3G65 - chains B and C of the 3 polymer chains in the assembly; structure by X-ray diffraction, 2.90 A resolution.

Chain B:
Name: Cell cycle checkpoint protein RAD1
Source organism: Homo sapiens
Notes: EC 3.1.11.2
UniProt: O60671 (RAD1_HUMAN); numbering as in UniProt (aligned over 1-282)
Sequence (282 residues; numbered 1 to 282; the number before each row is that of its first residue):
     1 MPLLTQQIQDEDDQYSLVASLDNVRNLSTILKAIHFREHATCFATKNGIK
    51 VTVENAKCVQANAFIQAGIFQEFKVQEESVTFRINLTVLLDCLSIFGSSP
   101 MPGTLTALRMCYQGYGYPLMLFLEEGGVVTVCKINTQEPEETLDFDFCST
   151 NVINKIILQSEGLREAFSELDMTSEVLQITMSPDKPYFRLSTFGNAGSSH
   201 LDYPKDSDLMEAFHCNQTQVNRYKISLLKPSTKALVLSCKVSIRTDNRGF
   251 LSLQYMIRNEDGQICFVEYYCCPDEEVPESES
Disordered / not traced: 1-14, 276-282

Chain C:
Name: Checkpoint protein HUS1
Source organism: Homo sapiens
UniProt: O60921 (HUS1_HUMAN); residue numbers follow UniProt; this construct covers 1-280
Sequence (280 residues; numbered 1 to 280; the number before each row is that of its first residue):
     1 MKFRAKIVDGACLNHFTRISNMIAKLAKTCTLRISPDKLNFILCDKLANG
    51 GVSMWCELEQENFFNEFQMEGVSAENNEIYLELTSENLSRALKTAQNARA
   101 LKIKLTNKHFPCLTVSVELLSMSSSSRIVTHDIPIKVIPRKLWKDLQEPV
   151 VPDPDVSIYLPVLKTMKSVVEKMKNISNHLVIEANLDGELNLKIETELVC
   201 VTTHFKDLGNPPLASESTHEDRNVEHMAEVHIDIRKLLQFLAGQQVNPTK
   251 ALCNIVNNKMVHFDLLHEDVSLQYFIPALS
Disordered / not traced: 46-49, 72-74, 213-226, 280

How chain B and chain C interact:
Contacting residue pairs - 28 pairs, chain B then chain C:
  Val88(B) - Val199(C)  hydrophobic
  Asp91(B) - Lys172(C)
  Asp91(B) - Asn175(C)
  Ser94(B) - Lys172(C)
  Ile95(B) - Ser168(C)
  Ile95(B) - Val169(C)  hydrogen bond (backbone-backbone)
  Ile95(B) - Lys172(C)
  Ile95(B) - Val201(C)  hydrophobic
  Phe96(B) - Ser168(C)
  Gly97(B) - Ser168(C)
  Val128(B) - Thr203(C)
  Val128(B) - His204(C)
  Val128(B) - Phe205(C)  hydrophobic
  Val129(B) - Thr203(C)
  Val129(B) - His204(C)  hydrogen bond (backbone-backbone)
  Thr130(B) - Val201(C)
  Thr130(B) - Thr202(C)  hydrogen bond (side chain-backbone)
  Thr130(B) - Thr203(C)
  Val131(B) - Cys200(C)
  Val131(B) - Val201(C)
  Val131(B) - Thr202(C)  hydrogen bond (backbone-backbone)
  Cys132(B) - Cys200(C)
  Cys132(B) - Val201(C)  hydrophobic
  Lys133(B) - Leu198(C)
  Lys133(B) - Val199(C)
  Lys133(B) - Cys200(C)  hydrogen bond (backbone-backbone)
  Ile134(B) - Leu198(C)
  Asn135(B) - Leu198(C)  hydrogen bond (backbone-backbone)
Also at the interface, not in a pair above, chain B (18 interface residues in all): Cys92, Ser98, Gly127, Gln137
Also at the interface, not in a pair above, chain C (16 interface residues in all): Thr165, Met173, Ile176, Glu197

Overview:
18 residues of chain B and 16 residues of chain C are in contact, with 6 hydrogen bonds. Polar pairs include
Thr130(B)-Thr202(C), Ile95(B)-Val169(C) and Val129(B)-His204(C).
Chain B is Cell cycle checkpoint protein RAD1 and chain C is Checkpoint protein HUS1, both from Homo sapiens;
the structure, Crystal Structure of the Human Rad9-Rad1-Hus1 DNA Damage Checkpoint Complex, was determined by
X-ray diffraction.
